7XKE - chains A and N of the 5 polymer chains in the assembly; structure by electron microscopy, 2.90 A resolution.

[Chain A]
Molecule: mini-Gs
Organism: Homo sapiens
Amino-acid sequence (361 residues; row label = number of the first residue in the row; note: 16 numbers in that range are skipped by the numbering (no residue carries them; nothing is unmodelled there)):
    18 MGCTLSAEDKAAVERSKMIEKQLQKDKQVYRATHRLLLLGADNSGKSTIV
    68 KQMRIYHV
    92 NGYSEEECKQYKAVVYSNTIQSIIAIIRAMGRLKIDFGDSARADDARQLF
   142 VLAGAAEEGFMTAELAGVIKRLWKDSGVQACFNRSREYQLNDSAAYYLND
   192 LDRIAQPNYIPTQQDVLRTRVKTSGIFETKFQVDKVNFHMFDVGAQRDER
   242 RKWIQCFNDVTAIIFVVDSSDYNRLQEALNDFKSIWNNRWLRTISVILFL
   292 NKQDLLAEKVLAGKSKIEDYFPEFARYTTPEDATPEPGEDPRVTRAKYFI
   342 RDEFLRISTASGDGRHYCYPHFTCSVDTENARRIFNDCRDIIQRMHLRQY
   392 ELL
Unresolved in the structure: 18-21, 92-211

[Chain N]
Molecule: NB35
Organism: Camelus bactrianus
Amino-acid sequence (128 residues; row label = number of the first residue in the row):
     1 QVQLQESGGGLVQPGGSLRLSCAASGFTFSNYKMNWVRQAPGKGLEWVSD
    51 ISQSGASISYTGSVKGRFTISRDNAKNTLYLQMNSLKPEDTAVYYCARCP
   101 APFTRDCFDVTSTTYAYRGQGTQVTVSS
Unresolved in the structure: 128
Cystine bridges: Cys22-Cys96, Cys99-Cys107

[How chain A and chain N interact]
Contacting residue pairs (29):
  Arg238(A) - Thr114(N)  hydrogen bond
  Asp239(A) - Asp109(N)
  Asp239(A) - Ser112(N)
  Asp239(A) - Thr113(N)  hydrogen bond (side chain-backbone)
  Glu240(A) - Asp109(N)
  Glu240(A) - Ser112(N)
  Glu240(A) - Thr114(N)
  Glu240(A) - Tyr115(N)
  Arg241(A) - Phe108(N)
  Arg241(A) - Asp109(N)  hydrogen bond (backbone-side chain)
  Arg242(A) - Pro100(N)
  Arg242(A) - Asp109(N)  salt bridge
  Arg242(A) - Tyr115(N)
  Gln267(A) - Trp47(N)
  Gln267(A) - Thr61(N)  hydrogen bond
  Asn271(A) - Trp47(N)
  Ser275(A) - Asp106(N)
  Ser275(A) - Cys107(N)
  Ser275(A) - Phe108(N)
  Ile276(A) - Phe108(N)  hydrophobic
  Asn278(A) - Arg105(N)
  Asn278(A) - Asp106(N)  hydrogen bond (backbone-backbone)
  Asn279(A) - Asp106(N)
  Asn279(A) - Phe108(N)
  Tyr311(A) - Gly62(N)
  Tyr311(A) - Ser63(N)
  Pro313(A) - Gly62(N)
  Pro313(A) - Lys65(N)
  Ser352(A) - Arg105(N)
Other interface residues (no listed pair), chain A (16 interface residues in all): Ile245, Lys274
Other interface residues (no listed pair), chain N (17 interface residues in all): Ser59, Tyr60

[In short]
Chain A and chain N form an interface of 16 and 17 residues respectively, with 5 hydrogen bonds and 1 salt
bridge. Polar contacts include Arg242(A)-Asp109(N), Arg238(A)-Thr114(N) and Asp239(A)-Thr113(N).
Here chain A is mini-Gs (Homo sapiens) and chain N is NB35 (Camelus bactrianus). Entry 7XKE (Cryo-EM structure
of DHEA-ADGRG2-FL-Gs complex) was determined by electron microscopy (same publication as 7XKD and 7XKF).
